PDB entry 7NKD | electron microscopy, 3.12 A resolution | chains d and b of the 8 polymer chains in the assembly

[Chain d]
Protein: ATP synthase subunit b-delta
Organism: Mycolicibacterium smegmatis (strain ATCC 700084 / mc(2)155)
Reference sequence: A0R203 (ATPFD_MYCS2); numbering as in UniProt (aligned over 1-445)
Amino-acid sequence (445 residues; numbered 1 to 445; the number before each row is that of its first residue):
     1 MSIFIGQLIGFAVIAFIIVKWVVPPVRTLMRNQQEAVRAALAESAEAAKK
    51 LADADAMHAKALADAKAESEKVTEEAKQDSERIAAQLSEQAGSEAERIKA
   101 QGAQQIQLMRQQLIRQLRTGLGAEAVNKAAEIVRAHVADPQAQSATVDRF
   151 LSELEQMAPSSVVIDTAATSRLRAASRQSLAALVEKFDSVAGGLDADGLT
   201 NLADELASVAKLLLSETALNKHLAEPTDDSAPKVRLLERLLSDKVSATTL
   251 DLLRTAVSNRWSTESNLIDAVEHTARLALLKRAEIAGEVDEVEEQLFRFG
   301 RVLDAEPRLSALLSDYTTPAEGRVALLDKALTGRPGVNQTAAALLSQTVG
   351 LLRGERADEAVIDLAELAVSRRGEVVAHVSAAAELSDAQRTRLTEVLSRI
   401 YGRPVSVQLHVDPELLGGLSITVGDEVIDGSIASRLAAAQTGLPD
Not modelled in the structure: 1-108, 445

[Chain b]
Protein: ATP synthase subunit b
Organism: Mycolicibacterium smegmatis (strain ATCC 700084 / mc(2)155)
Notes: engineered mutation(s): C-ter 10His tag
Reference sequence: A0R204 (ATPF_MYCS2); residue numbers follow UniProt; this construct covers 1-170
Amino-acid sequence (180 residues; row label = number of the first residue in the row):
     1 MGEFSATILAASQAAEEGGGGSNFLIPNGTFFAVLIIFLIVLGVISKWVV
    51 PPISKVLAEREAMLAKTAADNRKSAEQVAAAQADYEKEMAEARAQASALR
   101 DEARAAGRSVVDEKRAQASGEVAQTLTQADQQLSAQGDQVRSGLESSVDG
   151 LSAKLASRILGVDVNSGGTQHHHHHHHHHH
Not modelled in the structure: 1-129, 167-180
Sequence notes: expression tag (171-180)

[How chain d and chain b interact]
Pairs across the interface - 24 pairs, chain d then chain b:
  Leu113(d) - Leu133(b)
  Leu117(d) - Gly137(b)
  Leu117(d) - Arg141(b)
  Leu121(d) - Val148(b)  hydrophobic
  Leu121(d) - Leu151(b)  hydrophobic
  Glu124(d) - Val148(b)
  Ala125(d) - Ser152(b)
  Val126(d) - Leu155(b)  hydrophobic
  Lys128(d) - Val148(b)
  Lys128(d) - Asp149(b)
  Lys128(d) - Ser152(b)
  Ala129(d) - Ser152(b)
  Ala129(d) - Leu155(b)  hydrophobic
  Ile132(d) - Ser152(b)
  Ile132(d) - Ala156(b)  hydrophobic
  Val133(d) - Ile159(b)  hydrophobic
  Val133(d) - Leu160(b)  hydrophobic
  His136(d) - Val164(b)
  Arg149(d) - Leu160(b)  hydrogen bond (side chain-backbone)
  Arg149(d) - Val162(b)
  Ile432(d) - Ile159(b)
  Arg435(d) - Arg158(b)
  Arg435(d) - Ile159(b)
  Leu436(d) - Ile159(b)  hydrophobic
Other interface residues (no listed pair), chain d (17 interface residues in all): Arg110, Ala439
Other interface residues (no listed pair), chain b (19 interface residues in all): Ser134, Gln136, Ala153, Gly161, Ser166

[Overview]
The interface between chain d and chain b involves 17 residues on one side and 19 on the other; the contacts
include 1 hydrogen bond. Its one hydrogen-bonded contact is Arg149(d)-Leu160(b).
Chain d is ATP synthase subunit b-delta and chain b is ATP synthase subunit b, both from Mycolicibacterium
smegmatis (strain ATCC 700084 / mc(2)155); the structure, Mycobacterium smegmatis ATP synthase b-delta state
1, was determined by electron microscopy together with 7NJK, 7NJL, 7NJM, 7NJN, 7NJO, 7NJP and 20 further
entries from the same study.
